Entry 9EK7 (X-ray diffraction, 2.15 A resolution); this record covers chains A and G of the 4 polymer chains in the assembly.

Chain A:
Protein: Major histocompatibility complex class I-related gene protein
Organism: Homo sapiens
UniProt: Q95460 (HMR1_HUMAN); residues 1-270 here correspond to UniProt positions 23-292 (UniProt number = residue number + 22)
Amino-acid sequence (271 residues; row label = number of the first residue in the row; numbering starts at 0):
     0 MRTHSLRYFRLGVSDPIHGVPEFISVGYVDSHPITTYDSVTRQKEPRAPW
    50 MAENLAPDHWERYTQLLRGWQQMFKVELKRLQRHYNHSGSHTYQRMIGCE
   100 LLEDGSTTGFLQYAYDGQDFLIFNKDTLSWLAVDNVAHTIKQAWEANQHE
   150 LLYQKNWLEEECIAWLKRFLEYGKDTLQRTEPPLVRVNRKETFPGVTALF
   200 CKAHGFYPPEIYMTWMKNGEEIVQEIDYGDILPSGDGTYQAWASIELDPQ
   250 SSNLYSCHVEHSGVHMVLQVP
Unresolved in the structure: 192-195, 270
Disulfides: C98-C161, C200-C256
Covalent attachments: compound YC6 linked to K43
Construct notes: initiating methionine (0); conflict S261 (Cys283 in Q95460)
Residues lining bound ligands: YC6 (1-(2-deoxy-alpha-D-erythro-pentofuranosyl)-5-methylpyrimidine-2,4(1H,3H)-dione): Y7, R9, S24, T34, H58, Y62, L66, W69, R94, I96, W156, W164
Swiss-Prot annotation at these positions:
  - binding site (5-(2-oxoethylideneamino)-6-(D-ribitylamino)uracil): R9, S24, K43, R94, Y152, Q153
  - binding site (5-(2-oxopropylideneamino)-6-(D-ribitylamino)uracil): R9, S24, K43, R94, Y152, Q153
  - binding site (7-hydroxy-6-methyl-8-(1-D-ribityl)lumazine): R9, S24, K43, R94, Y152, Q153
  - binding site (8-(9H-purin-6-yl)-2-oxa-8-azabicyclo[3.3.1]nona-3,6-diene-4,6-dicarbaldehyde): R9, K43, H58, R94
  - binding site (2-amino-4-oxopteridine-6-carbaldehyde): K43
  - binding site (pyridoxal): K43
  - glycosylation: N85 (N-linked (GlcNAc...) asparagine)

Chain G:
Protein: TCR beta
Organism: Homo sapiens
Amino-acid sequence (246 residues; numbered 0 to 245; the number before each row is that of its first residue; numbering starts at 0):
     0 MNAGVTQTPKFQVLKTGQSMTLQCAQDMNHNSMYWYRQDPGMGLRLIYYS
    50 ASEGTTDKGEVPNGYNVSRLNKREFSLRLESAAPSQTSVYFCASSVWTGE
   100 GSGELFFGEGSRLTVLEDLKNVFPPEVAVFEPSEAEISHTQKATLVCLAT
   150 GFYPDHVELSWWVNGKEVHSGVCTDPQPLKEQPALNDSRYALSSRLRVSA
   200 TFWQNPRNHFRCQVQFYGLSENDEWTQDRAKPVTQIVSAEAWGRAD
Unresolved in the structure: 0, 245
Disulfides: C23-C91, C146-C211
Metal / ion sites: Na+: Y47, P61, Y64

Interface between chain A and chain G:
Residue-residue contacts - 20 pairs, chain A then chain G:
  R41(A) with G53(G)
  R61(A) with Y48(G), hydrogen bond
  Q64(A) with Y48(G); A50(G); T54(G), hydrogen bond; T55(G); D56(G)
  R67(A) with S51(G); T54(G), hydrogen bond
  G68(A) with S51(G)
  W69(A) with T97(G), hydrogen bond (side chain-backbone); G98(G)
  Q71(A) with S51(G)
  M72(A) with W96(G), hydrophobic
  H148(A) with S101(G)
  E149(A) with E99(G); G100(G); S101(G), hydrogen bond
  Y152(A) with G98(G); G100(G)
Interface residues without a listed pair, chain A (15 interface residues in all): E60, L65, V75, N146
Interface residues without a listed pair, chain G (14 interface residues in all): N30

In short:
Chain A and chain G form an interface of 15 and 14 residues respectively; the contacts include 5 hydrogen
bonds. Polar pairs include R61(A)-Y48(G), Q64(A)-T54(G) and R67(A)-T54(G). Covalently linked compound YC6: at
K43(A).
Chain A is Major histocompatibility complex class I-related gene protein and chain G is TCR beta, both from
Homo sapiens; the structure, Crystal structure of MAIT TCR in complex with MR1-5FdU, was determined by X-ray
diffraction, deposited together with 9EK6.
